Entry 4JY4 (X-ray diffraction, 2.80 A resolution); this record covers chains B and A.

[Chain B]
Name: PGT121 heavy chain
From: Homo sapiens
Notes: fragment: Fab
Sequence (235 residues; numbered 1 to 214 plus 21 insertion-coded residues; the number before each row is that of its first residue; a row labelled like 82A-82C holds insertion residues (82A, then the next letters in order)):
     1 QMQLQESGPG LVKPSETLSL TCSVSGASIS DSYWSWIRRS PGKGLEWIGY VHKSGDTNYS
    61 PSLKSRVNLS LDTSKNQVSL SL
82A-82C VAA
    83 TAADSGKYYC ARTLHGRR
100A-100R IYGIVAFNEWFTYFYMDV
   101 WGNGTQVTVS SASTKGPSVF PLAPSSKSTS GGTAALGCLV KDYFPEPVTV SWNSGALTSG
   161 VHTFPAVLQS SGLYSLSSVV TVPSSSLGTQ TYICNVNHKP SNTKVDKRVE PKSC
Disordered / not traced: 212-214
Cystine bridges: Cys22-Cys92, Cys138-Cys194
Covalently attached groups: glycan linked to Asn103

[Chain A]
Name: PGT121 light chain
From: Homo sapiens
Notes: fragment: Fab
Sequence (211 residues; numbered 8 to 213 plus 6 insertion-coded residues; 1 number in that range is skipped by the numbering (no residue carries it; nothing is unmodelled there); the number before each row is that of its first residue; a row labelled like 67A-67C holds insertion residues (67A, then the next letters in order)):
     8 SD
    11 ISVAPGETAR ISCGEKSLGS RAVQWYQHRA GQAPSLIIYN NQDRPSGIPE RFSGSPD
67A-67C SPF
    68 GTTATLTITS VEAGDEADYY CHIWDSRV
95A-95C PTK
    96 WVFGGGTTLT VLGQPKAAPS VTLFPPSSEE LQANKATLVC LISDFYPGAV TVAWKADSSP
   156 VKAGVETTTP SKQSNNKYAA SSYLSLTPEQ WKSHKSYSCQ VTHEGSTVEK TVAPTECS
Disordered / not traced: 8, 212-213
Cystine bridges: Cys23-Cys88, Cys135-Cys194

[How chain B and chain A interact]
Contacting residue pairs (93):
  Arg39(B) - Asp85(A)  salt bridge
  Arg39(B) - Tyr87(A)
  Gly44(B) - Tyr87(A)
  Leu45(B) - Tyr87(A)
  Leu45(B) - Val97(A)
  Leu45(B) - Phe98(A)  hydrogen bond (backbone-backbone)
  Glu46(B) - Trp96(A)
  Trp47(B) - His89(A)
  Trp47(B) - Trp91(A)  hydrophobic
  Trp47(B) - Lys95C(A)
  Trp47(B) - Trp96(A)  hydrogen bond (backbone-backbone)
  Trp47(B) - Phe98(A)  hydrophobic
  Gly49(B) - Trp96(A)
  Tyr50(B) - Trp96(A)  hydrophobic
  Asn58(B) - Trp96(A)
  Tyr59(B) - Trp96(A)
  Ser60(B) - Trp96(A)
  Pro61(B) - Trp96(A)
  Tyr91(B) - His38(A)  hydrogen bond
  Tyr91(B) - Pro44(A)
  Arg100(B) - Arg31(A)  hydrogen bond (side chain-backbone)
  Arg100(B) - Asp67(A)  salt bridge
  Tyr100B(B) - Ser30(A)
  Tyr100B(B) - Ser93(A)
  Phe100K(B) - Ser30(A)
  Phe100K(B) - Ala32(A)
  Phe100K(B) - Trp91(A)
  Phe100K(B) - Ser93(A)
  Thr100L(B) - Trp91(A)
  Tyr100M(B) - Ala32(A)  hydrophobic
  Tyr100M(B) - Gln34(A)
  Tyr100M(B) - Asn50(A)
  Tyr100M(B) - Trp91(A)  hydrophobic
  Phe100N(B) - Gln34(A)
  Phe100N(B) - Trp91(A)  hydrogen bond (backbone-side chain)
  Tyr100O(B) - Gln34(A)
  Tyr100O(B) - Tyr36(A)
  Tyr100O(B) - Leu46(A)  hydrophobic
  Tyr100O(B) - Tyr49(A)  hydrophobic
  Met100P(B) - Tyr36(A)  hydrogen bond (backbone-side chain)
  Met100P(B) - Leu46(A)
  Trp101(B) - Tyr36(A)  hydrophobic
  Trp101(B) - Ala43(A)
  Trp101(B) - Pro44(A)
  Gly102(B) - Ala43(A)
  Ser118(B) - Lys130(A)
  Phe120(B) - Ser122(A)
  Phe120(B) - Glu125(A)
  Phe120(B) - Lys130(A)
  Pro121(B) - Ser122(A)
  Pro121(B) - Glu124(A)
  Leu122(B) - Phe119(A)  hydrophobic
  Ala123(B) - Phe119(A)
  Ser125(B) - Phe119(A)
  Lys127(B) - Lys205(A)
  Lys127(B) - Thr206(A)
  Lys127(B) - Glu211(A)  salt bridge
  Ser128(B) - Ser115(A)
  Ser128(B) - Val116(A)
  Ser128(B) - Thr117(A)  hydrogen bond
  Ser128(B) - Lys205(A)
  Ala135(B) - Phe119(A)
  Leu139(B) - Glu125(A)
  Leu139(B) - Thr132(A)
  Leu139(B) - Tyr178(A)  hydrophobic
  Lys141(B) - Thr132(A)  hydrogen bond
  Lys141(B) - Ser180(A)  hydrogen bond
  His162(B) - Gln168(A)
  His162(B) - Ala174(A)
  Phe164(B) - Leu136(A)  hydrophobic
  Phe164(B) - Ile137(A)
  Phe164(B) - Ala174(A)  hydrophobic
  Phe164(B) - Ala175(A)
  Phe164(B) - Ser176(A)
  Pro165(B) - Thr163(A)
  Pro165(B) - Ser166(A)
  Pro165(B) - Ser176(A)
  Ala166(B) - Thr163(A)
  Val167(B) - Glu161(A)
  Val167(B) - Thr162(A)
  Val167(B) - Thr163(A)
  Val167(B) - Tyr178(A)  hydrophobic
  Leu168(B) - Glu161(A)
  Gln169(B) - Glu161(A)
  Ser170(B) - Glu161(A)  hydrogen bond
  Ser175(B) - Tyr178(A)
  Leu176(B) - Tyr178(A)
  Ser177(B) - Val134(A)
  Ser177(B) - Leu136(A)
  Ser177(B) - Tyr178(A)  hydrogen bond
  Val179(B) - Phe119(A)  hydrophobic
  Val179(B) - Leu136(A)  hydrophobic
  Lys207(B) - Glu124(A)  salt bridge
Also at the interface, not in a pair above, chain B (54 interface residues in all): Lys43, Ile48, Lys89, Asp100Q, Asn103, Val119, Leu136, Gly137
Also at the interface, not in a pair above, chain A (53 interface residues in all): Gly41, Gln42, Ser45, Asn51, Asp92, Ser138, Val207

[In short]
54 residues of chain B face 53 of chain A across their interface; the contacts include 11 hydrogen bonds and 4
salt bridges. Polar contacts include Arg39(B)-Asp85(A), Arg100(B)-Asp67(A) and Lys127(B)-Glu211(A).
Chain B is PGT121 heavy chain and chain A is PGT121 light chain, both from Homo sapiens; the structure,
Crystal structure of human Fab PGT121, a broadly reactive and potent HIV-1 neutralizing antibody, was
determined by X-ray diffraction (same publication as 4JY5 and 4JY6).
